Entry 3ATW (X-ray diffraction, 2.36 A resolution); this record covers chains A and C of the 4 polymer chains in the assembly.

[Chain A]
Molecule: 3C-Like Proteinase
Source organism: SARS coronavirus
Notes: EC 3.4.22.69
Reference sequence: P0C6U8 (R1A_CVHSA); residues 1-306 here correspond to UniProt positions 3241-3546 (UniProt number = residue number + 3240)
Sequence (306 residues; numbered 1 to 306; the number before each row is that of its first residue):
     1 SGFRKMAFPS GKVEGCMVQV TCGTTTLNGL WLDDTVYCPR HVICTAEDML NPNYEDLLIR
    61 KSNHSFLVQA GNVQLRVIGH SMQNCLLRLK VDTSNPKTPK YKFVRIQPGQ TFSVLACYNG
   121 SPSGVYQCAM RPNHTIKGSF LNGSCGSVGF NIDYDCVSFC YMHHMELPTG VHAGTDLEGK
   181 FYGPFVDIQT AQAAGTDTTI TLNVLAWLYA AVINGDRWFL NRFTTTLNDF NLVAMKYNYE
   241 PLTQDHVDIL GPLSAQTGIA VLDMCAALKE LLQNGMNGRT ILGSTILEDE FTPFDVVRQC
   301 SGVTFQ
Not modelled in the structure: 301-306
Sequence notes: engineered mutation Ile-188 (Arg3428 in P0C6U8)
Swiss-Prot annotation at these positions:
  - active site (For 3CL-PRO activity): His-41, Cys-145
  - site: Gln-306 (Cleavage)

[Chain C]
Molecule: peptide ACE-THR-VAL-ALC-HIS-H
Sequence (5 residues; row label = number of the first residue in the row):
     1 XTVAH
Modified / non-standard residues: ACE (acetyl group) at position 1; Ala-4 (2-amino-3-cyclohexyl-propionic acid; ALC); His-5 (l-histidinal; HSV)

[Interface between chain A and chain C]
Pairs across the interface - 31 pairs, chain A then chain C:
  His-41(A) with Ala-4(C)
  Met-49(A) with Ala-4(C)
  Tyr-54(A) with Ala-4(C)
  Phe-140(A) with His-5(C)
  Leu-141(A) with His-5(C)
  Asn-142(A) with Ala-4(C); His-5(C)
  Gly-143(A) with His-5(C), hydrogen bond (backbone-backbone)
  Ser-144(A) with His-5(C), hydrogen bond (backbone-backbone)
  Cys-145(A) with His-5(C), hydrogen bond (side chain-backbone)
  His-163(A) with His-5(C)
  His-164(A) with Ala-4(C); His-5(C), hydrogen bond (backbone-backbone)
  Met-165(A) with Thr-2(C); Val-3(C); Ala-4(C)
  Glu-166(A) with ACE_1(C); Thr-2(C); Val-3(C), hydrogen bond (backbone-backbone); His-5(C)
  Leu-167(A) with ACE_1(C)
  Pro-168(A) with ACE_1(C); Thr-2(C)
  Asp-187(A) with Ala-4(C)
  Ile-188(A) with Thr-2(C); Ala-4(C)
  Gln-189(A) with Thr-2(C); Ala-4(C)
  Thr-190(A) with Thr-2(C), hydrogen bond (backbone-side chain)
  Ala-191(A) with Thr-2(C)
  Gln-192(A) with Thr-2(C), hydrogen bond (backbone-side chain)
Other interface residues (no listed pair), chain A (22 interface residues in all): His-172

[Summary]
22 residues of chain A face 5 of chain C across their interface, with 7 hydrogen bonds. Polar contacts include
Cys-145(A)/His-5(C), Thr-190(A)/Thr-2(C) and Gln-192(A)/Thr-2(C). From UniProt: active-site residues His-41(A)
and Cys-145(A) on chain A.
Chain A is 3C-Like Proteinase (SARS coronavirus) and chain C is peptide ACE-THR-VAL-ALC-HIS-H; the structure,
Structure-Based Design, Synthesis, Evaluation of Peptide-mimetic SARS 3CL Protease Inhibitors, was determined
by X-ray diffraction together with 3AVZ, 3AW0 and 3AW1 from the same study.
